Entry 9HGO (X-ray diffraction, 1.82 A resolution); this record covers chains A and B.

[Chain A (and B)]
Molecule: 2-methylisocitrate lyase
Source organism: Coxiella burnetii
Notes: EC 4.1.3.30; chain B of this document is another copy of the same molecule, construct and numbering; everything in this record applies to it too
UniProtKB: Q83DG5 (Q83DG5_COXBU); numbering as in UniProt (aligned over 1-290)
Amino-acid sequence (312 residues; numbered -21 to 290; the number before each row is that of its first residue; numbers below 1 keep their minus sign (Met-21 is residue -21)):
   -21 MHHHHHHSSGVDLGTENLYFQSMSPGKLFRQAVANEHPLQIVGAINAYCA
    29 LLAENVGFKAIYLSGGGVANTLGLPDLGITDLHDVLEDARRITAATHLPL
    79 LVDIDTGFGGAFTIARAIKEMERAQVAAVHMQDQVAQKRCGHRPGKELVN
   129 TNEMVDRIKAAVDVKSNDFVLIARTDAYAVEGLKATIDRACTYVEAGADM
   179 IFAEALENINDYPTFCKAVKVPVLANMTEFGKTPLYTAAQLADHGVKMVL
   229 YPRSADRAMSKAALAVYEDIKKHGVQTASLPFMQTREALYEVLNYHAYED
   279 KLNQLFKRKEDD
Unresolved in the structure: -21 to -13, 286-290 (chain B: -21 to -1, 286-290)
Construct notes: initiating methionine (-21); expression tag (-20 to 0); engineered mutation Gln110 (Glu in Q83DG5)
Reported in the primary citation:
  - mutagenesis - E110Q: decreased binding to substrate
  - catalytic residues: Arg152 (proposed by the authors, not directly observed)
  - mutagenesis - D54N, D81N, K116Q, C118S, R152Q, E182Q: abolished catalytic activity
  - mutagenesis - Y40F (0.6 s-1), H120Q (5.7 s-1): decreased catalytic activity on 2-MIC

[Chain A / chain B interface]
Residue-residue contacts (29; chain A residue first):
  Arg68(A) - Arg68(B)
  Arg68(A) - Arg101(B)  hydrogen bond (backbone-side chain)
  Thr71(A) - Arg101(B)  hydrogen bond
  Ala72(A) - Glu98(B)
  Ala72(A) - Arg101(B)
  Ala89(A) - Leu280(B)  hydrophobic
  Ala89(A) - Phe284(B)  hydrophobic
  Phe90(A) - Tyr276(B)
  Phe90(A) - Leu280(B)  hydrophobic
  Glu98(A) - Ala72(B)
  Arg101(A) - Arg68(B)  hydrogen bond (side chain-backbone)
  Arg101(A) - Thr71(B)  hydrogen bond
  Arg101(A) - Ala72(B)
  Arg101(A) - Arg101(B)
  Arg101(A) - Gln103(B)
  Ala102(A) - Arg101(B)
  Gln103(A) - Arg101(B)
  Gln103(A) - Gln103(B)
  Asp134(A) - Phe284(B)
  Lys137(A) - Leu283(B)  hydrogen bond (side chain-backbone)
  Asp141(A) - Lys279(B)  salt bridge
  Asp141(A) - Leu283(B)
  Tyr276(A) - Phe90(B)
  Lys279(A) - Asp141(B)  salt bridge
  Leu280(A) - Phe90(B)  hydrophobic
  Leu283(A) - Lys137(B)
  Leu283(A) - Asp141(B)
  Phe284(A) - Ala89(B)  hydrophobic
  Phe284(A) - Asp134(B)
Other interface residues (no listed pair), chain A (19 interface residues in all): Ala138, Gln282
Other interface residues (no listed pair), chain B (18 interface residues in all): Ala102, Ala138

[In short]
19 residues of chain A face 18 of chain B across their interface; the contacts include 5 hydrogen bonds and 2
salt bridges. Among the polar pairs are Asp141(A)-Lys279(B), Arg68(A)-Arg101(B) and Thr71(A)-Arg101(B). The
paper reports the catalytic residue Arg152(A); D54N, D81N and K116Q of chain A, among others, abolish
catalytic activity; 9 substitutions were tested in all.
Chain A and chain B are both 2-methylisocitrate lyase (Coxiella burnetii); the structure, Crystal Structure of
the Coxiella burnetii E110Q Mutant 2-methylisocitrate lyase, was determined by X-ray diffraction together with
9HGK, 9HGQ, 9HHS, 9HHY and 9HRA from the same study.
